PDB entry 3S8Y | X-ray diffraction, 2.10 A resolution | chain A

[Chain A]
Molecule: Esterase APC40077
Organism: Oleispira antarctica
Notes: EC 3.1.1.2
UniProt: D0VWZ4 (D0VWZ4_OLEAN); residues 0-279 here correspond to UniProt positions 1-280 (UniProt number = residue number + 1)
Amino-acid sequence (280 residues; numbered 0 to 279; the number before each row is that of its first residue; numbering starts at 0):
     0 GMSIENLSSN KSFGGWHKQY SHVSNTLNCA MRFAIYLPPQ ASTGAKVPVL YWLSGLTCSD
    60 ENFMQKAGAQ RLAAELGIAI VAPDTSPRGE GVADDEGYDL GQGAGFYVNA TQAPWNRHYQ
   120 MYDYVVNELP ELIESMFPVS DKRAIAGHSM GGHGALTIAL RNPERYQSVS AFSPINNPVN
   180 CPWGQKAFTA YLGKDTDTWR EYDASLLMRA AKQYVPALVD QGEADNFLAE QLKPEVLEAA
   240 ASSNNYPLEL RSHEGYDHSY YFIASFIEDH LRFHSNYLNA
Disordered / not traced: 0-1, 279
What the authors report for this chain:
  - binding site for bromide ion: Ser148

[Summary]
The paper reports a binding site for bromide ion at Ser148.
Chain A is Esterase APC40077 (Oleispira antarctica); the structure, Bromide soaked structure of an esterase
from the oil-degrading bacterium Oleispira antarctica, was determined by X-ray diffraction, deposited together
with 3I6Y.
